PDB entry 5FJ9 | electron microscopy, 4.60 A resolution (low resolution: residue-level contacts below are approximate; hydrogen-bond / salt-bridge calls are withheld) | chains A and E of the 17 polymer chains in the assembly

[Chain A]
Molecule: DNA-directed RNA polymerase III subunit RPC1
From: Saccharomyces cerevisiae
Notes: EC 2.7.7.6
Reference sequence: P04051 (RPC1_YEAST); numbering as in UniProt (aligned over 1-1460)
Sequence (1460 residues; row label = number of the first residue in the row):
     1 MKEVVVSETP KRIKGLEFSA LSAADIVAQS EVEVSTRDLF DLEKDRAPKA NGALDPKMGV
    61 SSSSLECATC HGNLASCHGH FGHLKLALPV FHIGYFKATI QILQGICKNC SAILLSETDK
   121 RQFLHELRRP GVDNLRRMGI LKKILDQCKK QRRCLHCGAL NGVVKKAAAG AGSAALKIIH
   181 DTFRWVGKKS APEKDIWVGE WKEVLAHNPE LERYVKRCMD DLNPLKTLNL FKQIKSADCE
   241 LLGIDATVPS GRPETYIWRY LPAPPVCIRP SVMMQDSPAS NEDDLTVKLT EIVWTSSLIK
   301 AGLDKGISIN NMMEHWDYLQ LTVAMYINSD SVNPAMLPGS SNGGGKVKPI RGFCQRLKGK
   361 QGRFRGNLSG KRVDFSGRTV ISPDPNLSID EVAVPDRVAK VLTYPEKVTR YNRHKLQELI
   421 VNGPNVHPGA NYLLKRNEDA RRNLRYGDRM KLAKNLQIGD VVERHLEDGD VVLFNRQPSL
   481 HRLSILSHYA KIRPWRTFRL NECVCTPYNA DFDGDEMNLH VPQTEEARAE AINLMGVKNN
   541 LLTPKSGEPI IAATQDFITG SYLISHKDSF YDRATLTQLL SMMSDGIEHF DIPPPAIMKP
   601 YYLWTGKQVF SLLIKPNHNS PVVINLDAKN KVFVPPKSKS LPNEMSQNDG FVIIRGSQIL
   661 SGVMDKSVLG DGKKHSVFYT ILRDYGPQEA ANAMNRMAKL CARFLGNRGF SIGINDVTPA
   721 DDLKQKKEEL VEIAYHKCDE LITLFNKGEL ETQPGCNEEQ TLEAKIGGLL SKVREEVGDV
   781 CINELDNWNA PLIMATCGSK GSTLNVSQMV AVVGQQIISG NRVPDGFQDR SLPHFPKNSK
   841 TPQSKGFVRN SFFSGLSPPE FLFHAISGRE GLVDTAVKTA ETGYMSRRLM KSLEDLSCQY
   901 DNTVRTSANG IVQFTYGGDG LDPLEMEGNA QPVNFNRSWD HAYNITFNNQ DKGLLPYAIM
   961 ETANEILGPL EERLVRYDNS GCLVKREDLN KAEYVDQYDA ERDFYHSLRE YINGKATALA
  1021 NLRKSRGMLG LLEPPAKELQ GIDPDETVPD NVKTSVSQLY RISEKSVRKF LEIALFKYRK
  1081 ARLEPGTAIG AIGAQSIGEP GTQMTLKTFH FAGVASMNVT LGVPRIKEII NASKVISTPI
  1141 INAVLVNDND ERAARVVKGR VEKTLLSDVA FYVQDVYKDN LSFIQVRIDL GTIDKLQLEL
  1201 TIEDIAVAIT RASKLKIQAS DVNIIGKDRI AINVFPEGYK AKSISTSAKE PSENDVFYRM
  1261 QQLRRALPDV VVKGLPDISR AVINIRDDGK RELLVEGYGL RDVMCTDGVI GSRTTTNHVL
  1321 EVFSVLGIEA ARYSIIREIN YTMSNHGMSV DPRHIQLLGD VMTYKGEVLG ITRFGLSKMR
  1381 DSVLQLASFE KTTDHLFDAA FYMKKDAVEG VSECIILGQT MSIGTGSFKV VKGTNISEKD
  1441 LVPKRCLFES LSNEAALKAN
Unresolved in the structure: 1, 169-174, 338-347, 1101-1116, 1237-1251
Curated features (UniProtKB/Swiss-Prot):
  - region: Pro858 to Glu870 (Bridging helix)
  - binding site (Zn(2+)): Cys67, Cys70, Cys77, His80, Cys107, Cys110, Cys154
  - binding site (Mg(2+)): Asp511, Asp513, Asp515
  - mutagenesis: Thr506 (T506I: Temperature-sensitive), Asn509 (N509Y: Temperature-sensitive), Asn518 (N518Q: Temperature-sensitive)
Ion coordination: Zn2+ site 1: Cys67, Cys70, Cys77, His80; Zn2+ site 2: Cys107, Asn109, Cys110, Cys154, Cys157

[Chain E]
Molecule: DNA-directed RNA polymerases I, II, and III subunit rpabc 1
From: Saccharomyces cerevisiae
Reference sequence: P20434 (RPAB1_YEAST); residues 1-215 here = UniProt positions 1-215
Sequence (215 residues; numbered 1 to 215; the number before each row is that of its first residue):
     1 MDQENERNIS RLWRAFRTVK EMVKDRGYFI TQEEVELPLE DFKAKYCDSM GRPQRKMMSF
    61 QANPTEESIS KFPDMGSLWV EFCDEPSVGV KTMKTFVIHI QEKNFQTGIF VYQNNITPSA
   121 MKLVPSIPPA TIETFNEAAL VVNITHHELV PKHIRLSSDE KRELLKRYRL KESQLPRIQR
   181 ADPVALYLGL KRGEVVKIIR KSETSGRYAS YRICM

[How chain A and chain E interact]
Residue-residue contacts - 64 pairs, chain A then chain E:
  Asp901(A) with Tyr168(E)
  Arg905(A) with Leu170(E)
  Gly910(A) with Gln174(E)
  Ile911(A) with Gln174(E); Leu175(E); Pro176(E)
  Val912(A) with Pro176(E)
  Phe914(A) with Tyr168(E); Tyr211(E)
  Gly917(A) with Thr204(E)
  Gly918(A) with Tyr208(E)
  Gln931(A) with Thr204(E)
  Asn979(A) with Glu160(E); Arg167(E)
  Ser980(A) with Glu160(E); Glu163(E)
  Ala992(A) with Arg207(E)
  Tyr994(A) with Lys197(E)
  Val995(A) with Lys197(E); Arg207(E); Ala209(E)
  Gln997(A) with Tyr168(E)
  Asp999(A) with Arg207(E)
  Ala1000(A) with Ser205(E)
  Arg1160(A) with Arg7(E)
  Glu1199(A) with Gln3(E); Arg7(E)
  Leu1200(A) with Gln3(E)
  Asp1204(A) with Met1(E); Glu4(E)
  Arg1301(A) with Ala139(E)
  Met1304(A) with His147(E)
  Cys1305(A) with Arg11(E); Val141(E)
  Gly1311(A) with His147(E)
  Ser1312(A) with His147(E); Glu148(E)
  Arg1313(A) with Glu148(E)
  Thr1314(A) with His147(E)
  Phe1323(A) with Gln179(E)
  Val1325(A) with Pro183(E)
  Leu1326(A) with Ile144(E); Val150(E); Val184(E)
  Ile1328(A) with Ile178(E); Asp182(E); Arg212(E)
  Glu1329(A) with Pro151(E); Arg200(E)
  Ala1330(A) with Leu149(E); Val150(E)
  Arg1332(A) with Arg200(E)
  Tyr1333(A) with Leu149(E); Lys201(E); Ser202(E)
  Gln1356(A) with Ser202(E); Thr204(E)
  Thr1363(A) with Arg212(E)
  Tyr1364(A) with Pro176(E); Arg177(E); Arg212(E)
  Gly1366(A) with Gln179(E); Arg212(E)
  Glu1367(A) with Gln179(E)
Other interface residues (no listed pair), chain A (55 interface residues in all): Asp133, Thr903, Asn909, Gln913, Thr915, Gly981, Glu993, Asp1003, Ser1324, Gly1327, Ser1334, Pro1352, Arg1353, Lys1365
Other interface residues (no listed pair), chain E (43 interface residues in all): His146, Lys152, His153, Ile199, Ser210

[Summary]
Chain A and chain E form an interface of 55 and 43 residues respectively. Cys67(A), Cys70(A), Cys77(A) and
His80(A) form the Zn2+ site 1. From UniProt: 7 Zn2+-binding residues, 3 Mg2+-binding residues and 3
mutagenesis sites on chain A.
Here chain A is DNA-directed RNA polymerase III subunit RPC1 and chain E is DNA-directed RNA polymerases I,
II, and III subunit rpabc 1, both from Saccharomyces cerevisiae. Entry 5FJ9 (Cryo-EM structure of yeast apo
RNA polymerase III at 4.6 A) was determined by electron microscopy, deposited together with 5FJ8 and 5FJA.
